Entry 5DC0 (X-ray diffraction, 2.23 A resolution); this record covers chains A and B.

== Chain A ==
Molecule: Fibronectin
Organism: Homo sapiens
Sequence (93 residues; numbered 1 to 93; the number before each row is that of its first residue):
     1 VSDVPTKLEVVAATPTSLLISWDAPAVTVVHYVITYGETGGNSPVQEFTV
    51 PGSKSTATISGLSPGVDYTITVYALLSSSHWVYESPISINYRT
Not modelled in the structure: 1-2

== Chain B ==
Molecule: Tyrosine-protein kinase ABL1
Organism: Homo sapiens
Notes: EC 2.7.10.2
UniProt: P00519 (ABL1_HUMAN), isoform P00519-2; residue numbers follow UniProt; this construct covers 131-251
Sequence (121 residues; each row starts with the number of its first residue):
   131 PSNYITPVNSLEKHSWYHGPVSRNAAEYLLSSGINGSFLVRESESSPGQR
   181 SISLRYEGRVYHYRINTASDGKLYVSSESRFNTLAELVHHHSTVADGLIT
   231 TLHYPAPKRNKPTVYGVSPNY
Not modelled in the structure: 131-140, 239-251

== Chain A / chain B interface ==
Contacting residue pairs - 11 pairs, chain A then chain B:
  S17(A) with T223(B), hydrogen bond (side chain-backbone)
  P51(A) with N165(B); E187(B)
  K54(A) with I164(B); N165(B), hydrogen bond (side chain-backbone); Y234(B)
  T56(A) with Y234(B)
  T58(A) with T231(B); H233(B)
  S60(A) with T223(B); V224(B)
Other interface residues (no listed pair), chain A (7 interface residues in all): T14
Other interface residues (no listed pair), chain B (9 interface residues in all): S222

== In short ==
Chain A and chain B form an interface of 7 and 9 residues respectively, with 2 hydrogen bonds. Polar contacts
include S17(A)-T223(B) and K54(A)-N165(B).
Chain A is Fibronectin and chain B is Tyrosine-protein kinase ABL1, both from Homo sapiens; the structure,
Crystal structure of monobody GG3/ABL1 SH2 domain complex, was determined by X-ray diffraction (same
publication as 5DC4 and 5DC9).
